PDB entry 6F5A | X-ray diffraction, 2.20 A resolution | chains A and F of the 6 polymer chains in the assembly

Chain A (and F):
Name: Purine nucleoside phosphorylase DeoD-type
Organism: Helicobacter pylori
Notes: EC 2.4.2.1; chain F of this document is another copy of the same molecule, construct and numbering; everything in this record applies to it too
Reference sequence: P56463 (DEOD_HELPY); residues 1-233 here = UniProt positions 1-233
Sequence (233 residues; row label = number of the first residue in the row):
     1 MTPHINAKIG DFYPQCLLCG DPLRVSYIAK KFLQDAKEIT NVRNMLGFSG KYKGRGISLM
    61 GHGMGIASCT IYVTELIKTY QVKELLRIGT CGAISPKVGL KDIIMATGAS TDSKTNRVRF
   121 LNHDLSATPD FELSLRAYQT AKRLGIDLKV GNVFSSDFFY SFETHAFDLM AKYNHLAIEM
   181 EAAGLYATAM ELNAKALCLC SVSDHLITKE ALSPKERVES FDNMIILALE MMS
Curated features (UniProtKB/Swiss-Prot):
  - active site: D204 (Proton donor)
  - binding site (a purine D-ribonucleoside): H4, E179 to E181, S203, D204
  - binding site (phosphate): G20, R24, R43, R87 to T90
  - site: R217 (Important for catalytic activity)

Interface between chain A and chain F:
Pairs across the interface (84; chain A residue first):
  K97(A) - N193(F)  hydrogen bond
  T107(A) - T128(F)
  T107(A) - F131(F)
  G108(A) - S126(F)
  A109(A) - S126(F)
  S110(A) - F120(F)
  S110(A) - D124(F)
  S110(A) - L125(F)
  S110(A) - S126(F)  hydrogen bond (side chain-backbone)
  T111(A) - H123(F)
  T111(A) - D124(F)  hydrogen bond (backbone-backbone)
  D112(A) - H123(F)
  N116(A) - D124(F)
  R117(A) - R117(F)
  R117(A) - N122(F)  hydrogen bond (side chain-backbone)
  R117(A) - H123(F)  hydrogen bond (side chain-backbone)
  R117(A) - D124(F)  salt bridge
  R119(A) - L169(F)
  R119(A) - Y173(F)  hydrogen bond
  F120(A) - S110(F)
  F120(A) - F154(F)  hydrophobic
  F120(A) - M170(F)  hydrophobic
  F120(A) - H175(F)
  L121(A) - A166(F)  hydrophobic
  L121(A) - L169(F)  hydrophobic
  N122(A) - R117(F)  hydrogen bond (backbone-side chain)
  H123(A) - T111(F)
  H123(A) - D112(F)
  H123(A) - R117(F)  hydrogen bond (backbone-side chain)
  H123(A) - E163(F)  salt bridge
  D124(A) - S110(F)
  D124(A) - T111(F)  hydrogen bond (backbone-backbone)
  D124(A) - N116(F)
  D124(A) - R117(F)  salt bridge
  L125(A) - S110(F)
  L125(A) - H175(F)
  S126(A) - G108(F)
  S126(A) - A109(F)
  S126(A) - S110(F)  hydrogen bond (backbone-side chain)
  S126(A) - S126(F)  hydrogen bond
  S126(A) - A127(F)  hydrogen bond (side chain-backbone)
  S126(A) - N152(F)  hydrogen bond (backbone-side chain)
  A127(A) - S126(F)  hydrogen bond (backbone-side chain)
  T128(A) - T107(F)
  T128(A) - G108(F)
  T128(A) - T128(F)
  T128(A) - N152(F)  hydrogen bond
  F131(A) - M105(F)  hydrophobic
  F131(A) - T107(F)
  F131(A) - S134(F)
  F131(A) - Y138(F)  hydrophobic
  F131(A) - V150(F)  hydrophobic
  S134(A) - F131(F)
  L135(A) - L135(F)  hydrophobic
  L135(A) - Y138(F)  hydrophobic
  Y138(A) - F131(F)  hydrophobic
  Y138(A) - L135(F)  hydrophobic
  V150(A) - F131(F)  hydrophobic
  N152(A) - S126(F)  hydrogen bond (side chain-backbone)
  N152(A) - T128(F)  hydrogen bond
  N152(A) - M190(F)
  F154(A) - F120(F)  hydrophobic
  E163(A) - H123(F)  salt bridge
  A166(A) - L121(F)  hydrophobic
  L169(A) - R119(F)
  L169(A) - L121(F)  hydrophobic
  M170(A) - F120(F)  hydrophobic
  M170(A) - L121(F)  hydrophobic
  K172(A) - M190(F)
  K172(A) - E191(F)  hydrogen bond (side chain-backbone)
  Y173(A) - R119(F)  hydrogen bond
  Y173(A) - L125(F)  hydrophobic
  Y173(A) - A187(F)
  Y173(A) - M190(F)
  Y173(A) - E191(F)
  H175(A) - F120(F)
  H175(A) - L125(F)
  A187(A) - Y173(F)
  M190(A) - N152(F)
  M190(A) - K172(F)
  M190(A) - Y173(F)
  E191(A) - K172(F)
  E191(A) - Y173(F)
  N193(A) - K97(F)  hydrogen bond
Other interface residues (no listed pair), chain A (39 interface residues in all): M105, S113
Other interface residues (no listed pair), chain F (39 interface residues in all): S113

In short:
Chain A and chain F each contribute 39 residues to their interface; the contacts include 20 hydrogen bonds and
4 salt bridges. Polar pairs include R117(A)-D124(F), H123(A)-E163(F) and K97(A)-N193(F). From UniProt:
active-site residue D204(A), 6 purine D-ribonucleoside-binding residues and 7 phosphate-binding residues on
chain A.
Chain A and chain F are both Purine nucleoside phosphorylase DeoD-type (Helicobacter pylori); the structure,
Crystal structure of H. pylori purine nucleoside phosphorylase, was determined by X-ray diffraction together
with 6F4W, 6F4X, 6F52, 6F5I and 5LU0 from the same study.
